8H8J - chains A and C of the 5 polymer chains in the assembly; structure by electron microscopy, 3.20 A resolution.

[Chain A]
Name: Guanine nucleotide-binding protein subunit alpha-13
Organism: Homo sapiens
Reference sequence: Q14344 (GNA13_HUMAN); the author numbering skips numbers that UniProt does not, so the offset changes along the chain: 34-73 = UniProt 34-73; 75-378 = UniProt 74-377
Sequence (362 residues; each row starts with the number of its first residue; note: 16 numbers in that range are skipped by the numbering (no residue carries them; nothing is unmodelled there)):
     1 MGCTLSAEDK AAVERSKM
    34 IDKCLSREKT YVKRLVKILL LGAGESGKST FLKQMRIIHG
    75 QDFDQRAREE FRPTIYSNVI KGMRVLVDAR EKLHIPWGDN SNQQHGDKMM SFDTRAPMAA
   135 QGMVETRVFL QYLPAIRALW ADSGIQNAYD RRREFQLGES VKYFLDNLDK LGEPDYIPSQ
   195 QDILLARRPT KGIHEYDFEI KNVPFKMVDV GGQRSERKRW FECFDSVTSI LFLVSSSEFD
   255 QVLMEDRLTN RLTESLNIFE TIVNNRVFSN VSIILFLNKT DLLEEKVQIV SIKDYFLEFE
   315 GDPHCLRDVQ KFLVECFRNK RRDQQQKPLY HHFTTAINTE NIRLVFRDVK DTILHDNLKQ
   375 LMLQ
Disordered / not traced: 1-3, 75-205, 227-229
Construct notes: initiating methionine (1); expression tag (2-18)
Curated features (UniProtKB/Swiss-Prot):
  - region: K50 to T63 (G1 motif), D196 to T204 (G2 motif), F219 to R228 (G3 motif), I288 to D295 (G4 motif), T348 to T353 (G5 motif)
  - binding site (GTP): E58 to T63, S174, L198 to R201, N292 to D295, A350
  - binding site (Mg(2+)): S62, T204
  - modified residue: T204 (Phosphothreonine)

[Chain C]
Name: G-protein coupled receptor 35
Organism: Homo sapiens
Reference sequence: Q9HC97 (GPR35_HUMAN); numbering as in UniProt (aligned over 2-309)
Sequence (308 residues; row label = number of the first residue in the row):
     2 NGTYNTCGSS DLTWPPAIKL GFYAYLGVLL VLGLLLNSLA LWVFCCRMQQ WTETRIYMTN
    62 LAVADLCLLC TLPFVLHSLR DTSDTPLCQL SQGIYLTNRY MSISLVTAIA VDRYVAVRHP
   122 LRARGLRSPR QAAAVCAVLW VLVIGSLVAR WLLGIQEGGF CFRSTRHNFN SMAFPLLGFY
   182 LPLAVVVFCS LKVVTALAQR PPTDVGQAEA TRKAARMVWA NLLVFVVCFL PLHVGLTVRL
   242 AVGWNACALL ETIRRALYIT SKLSDANCCL DAICYYYMAK EFQEASALAV APSAKAHKSQ
   302 DSLCVTLA
Disordered / not traced: 2-5, 289-309
Disulfide bonds: C89-C162
Small-molecule neighbours:
  - Ca2+ (CA): G9, S11, L13, R164, R255
  - Lodoxamide (WYB; 2,2'-[(2-chloro-5-cyano-1,3-phenylene)bis(azanediyl)]bis(oxoacetic acid)): L13, L73, V76, L77, L80, F163, R164, L237, R240, R255, L258, Y259, S262, K263
Curated features (UniProtKB/Swiss-Prot):
  - modified residue: S287 (Phosphoserine), S294 (Phosphoserine), S300 (Phosphoserine), S303 (Phosphoserine), T307 (Phosphothreonine)
  - glycosylation: N2 (N-linked (GlcNAc...) asparagine)
  - mutagenesis: S287 (S287A: About 40% loss of ARRB2 recruitment), S300 (S300A: About 50% loss of ARRB2 recruitment), S303 (S303A: Almost complete loss of ARRB2 recruitment), T307 (T307A: About 75% loss of ARRB2 recruitment)
From the paper describing this entry:
  - binding site for Lodoxamide: V76, L80, F163, R240
  - contacts within the chain: S11-R164 (hydrogen bond), T83-R164 (hydrogen bond), Y96-S262 (hydrogen bond), Y96-D266 (hydrogen bond), Y96-R100 (hydrogen bond), R100-S265 (hydrogen bond), I104-F230 (hydrophobic contact), F226-F230 (hydrophobic contact)
  - mutagenesis - Y96A, R100A, S265F, S265G: abolished signaling in response to Lodoxamide
  - disease-associated variants - T108M: increased signaling (citing earlier work)
  - disease-associated variants - V76M: decreased signaling in response to Lodoxamide (citing earlier work)

[Chain A / chain C interface]
Residue-residue contacts (45):
  K46(A) with R125(C), hydrogen bond (backbone-side chain)
  V49(A) with L122(C), hydrophobic
  K215(A) with R123(C), hydrogen bond (backbone-side chain)
  N216(A) with R123(C)
  V217(A) with L122(C), hydrophobic
  R332(A) with D205(C)
  Q339(A) with G207(C); Q208(C), hydrogen bond (backbone-side chain)
  P342(A) with Q208(C)
  L343(A) with T204(C)
  F360(A) with L122(C), hydrophobic
  R361(A) with P202(C)
  K364(A) with P121(C); L122(C)
  D365(A) with R201(C), salt bridge; P202(C)
  I367(A) with P121(C); L122(C), hydrophobic; R125(C)
  L368(A) with V118(C); P121(C); L198(C), hydrophobic
  H369(A) with Q208(C), hydrogen bond
  N371(A) with A117(C); R128(C)
  L372(A) with L198(C), hydrophobic; R201(C)
  Q374(A) with Q51(C); T55(C), hydrogen bond (backbone-side chain)
  L375(A) with T55(C); D113(C); R114(C); A117(C), hydrophobic; R128(C)
  M376(A) with F45(C), hydrophobic; M59(C), hydrophobic; M218(C); A280(C); E282(C)
  L377(A) with R114(C); A215(C); M218(C), hydrophobic; V219(C), hydrophobic
  Q378(A) with A211(C); K281(C)
Interface residues without a listed pair, chain A (31 interface residues in all): R47, L48, F219, Q338, K341, Y344, D362, K373
Interface residues without a listed pair, chain C (29 interface residues in all): T53, A197
From the paper, about this interface:
  - pairs named by the authors: D365(A)-R201(C) (salt bridge), M376(A)-F45(C) (hydrophobic contact), M376(A)-M59(C) (hydrophobic contact)
  - interface residues, chain A: N371(A), L372(A), L375(A), L377(A)
  - hot spots on chain A (mutagenesis) - M376A, M376K, M376R: decreased signaling in response to Lodoxamide

[In short]
31 residues of chain A and 29 residues of chain C are in contact, with 5 hydrogen bonds and 1 salt bridge.
Polar contacts include D365(A)-R201(C), K46(A)-R125(C) and K215(A)-R123(C). The paper describes a salt bridge
between D365(A) and R201(C); hydrophobic contacts between M376(A) and F45(C) and M376(A) and M59(C). The paper
reports a binding site for Lodoxamide at V76(C), L80(C) and F163(C) among others; Y96A, R100A and S265F of
chain C, among others, abolish signaling in response to Lodoxamide; 9 substitutions were tested in all.
Here chain A is Guanine nucleotide-binding protein subunit alpha-13 and chain C is G-protein coupled receptor
35, both from Homo sapiens. Entry 8H8J (Lodoxamide-bound GPR35 in complex with G13) was determined by electron
microscopy.
